Entry 3VKS (X-ray diffraction, 1.40 A resolution); this record covers chain A.

# Chain A
Molecule: Nitrite reductase
Organism: Nicotiana tabacum
Notes: EC 1.7.7.1
UniProt: Q76KB0 (Q76KB0_TOBAC); residues -6 to 562 here correspond to UniProt positions 19-587 (UniProt number = residue number + 25)
Sequence (591 residues; row label = number of the first residue in the row; numbers below 1 keep their minus sign (Met-28 is residue -28)):
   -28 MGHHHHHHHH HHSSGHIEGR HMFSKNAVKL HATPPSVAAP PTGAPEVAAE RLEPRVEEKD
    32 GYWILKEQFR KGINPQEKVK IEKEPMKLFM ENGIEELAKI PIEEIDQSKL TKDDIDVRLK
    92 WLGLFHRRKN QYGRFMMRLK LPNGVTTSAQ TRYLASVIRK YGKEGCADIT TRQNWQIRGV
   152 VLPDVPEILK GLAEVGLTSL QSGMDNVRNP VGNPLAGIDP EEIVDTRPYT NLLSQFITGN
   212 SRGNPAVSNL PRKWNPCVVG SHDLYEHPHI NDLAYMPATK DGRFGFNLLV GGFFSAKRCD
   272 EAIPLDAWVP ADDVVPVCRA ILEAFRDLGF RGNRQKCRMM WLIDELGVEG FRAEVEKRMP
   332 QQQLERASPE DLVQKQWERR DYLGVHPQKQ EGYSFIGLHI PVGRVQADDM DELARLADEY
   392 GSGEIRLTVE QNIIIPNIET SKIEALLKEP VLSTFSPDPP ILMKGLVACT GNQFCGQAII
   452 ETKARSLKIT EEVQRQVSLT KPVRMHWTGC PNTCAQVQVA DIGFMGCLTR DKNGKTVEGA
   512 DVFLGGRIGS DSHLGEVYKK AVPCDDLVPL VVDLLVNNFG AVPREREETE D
Disordered / not traced: -28 to 17, 556-562
Construct notes: expression tag (-28 to -7); conflict Arg290 (Lys315 in Q76KB0)
Ion coordination: K+: Ile371, Glu401, Gln402, Asn403; 4Fe-4S cluster Fe: Cys440, Cys446, Cys481, Cys485; siroheme Fe: Cys485 (together with nitric oxide)
Residues lining bound ligands:
  - nitric oxide (NO): Arg109, Arg179, Lys224, Cys485
  - 4Fe-4S cluster (SF4): Cys440, Thr441, Gly442, Cys446, Gln448, Ala449, Thr479, Gly480, Cys481, Asn483, Thr484, Cys485
  - siroheme (SRM): Lys91, Phe96, Arg98, Met107, Arg109, Ile140, Thr141, Thr142, Arg143, Asn145, Gln147, Arg149, Ser173, Arg223, Lys224, Asn226, Ile241, Phe264, Phe265, Ser266, Arg309, Gln402, Ala439, Cys440, Thr441, Phe445, Cys446, Gly447, Gln448, Asn483, Thr484, Cys485, Gln487

# In short
Chain A binds siroheme, 4Fe-4S cluster and nitric oxide. The K+ site is built by Ile371, Glu401, Gln402 and
Asn403. Cys440, Cys446, Cys481 and Cys485 coordinate a 4Fe-4S cluster Fe ion.
Chain A is Nitrite reductase (Nicotiana tabacum); the structure, Assimilatory nitrite reductase (Nii3) - NO
complex from tobbaco leaf, was determined by X-ray diffraction, deposited together with 3VKP, 3VKQ, 3VKR and
3VKT.
